PDB entry 3NK6 | X-ray diffraction, 2.00 A resolution | chains A and B

Chain A (and B):
Protein: 23S rRNA methyltransferase
Source organism: Streptomyces actuosus
Notes: EC 2.1.1.-; chain B of this document is another copy of the same molecule, construct and numbering; everything in this record applies to it too
Reference sequence: P52391 (NHS_STRAS); numbering as in UniProt (aligned over 1-274)
Chain sequence (277 residues; row label = number of the first residue in the row; numbers below 1 keep their minus sign (Ser-2 is residue -2)):
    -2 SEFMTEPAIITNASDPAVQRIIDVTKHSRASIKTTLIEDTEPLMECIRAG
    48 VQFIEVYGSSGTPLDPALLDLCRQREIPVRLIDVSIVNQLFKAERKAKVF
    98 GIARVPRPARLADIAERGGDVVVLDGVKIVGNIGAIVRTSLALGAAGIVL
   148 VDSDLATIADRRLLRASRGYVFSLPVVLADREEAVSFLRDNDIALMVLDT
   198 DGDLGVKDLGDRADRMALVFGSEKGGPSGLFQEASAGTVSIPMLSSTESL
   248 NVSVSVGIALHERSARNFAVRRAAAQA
Disordered / not traced: -2 to 1, 26-29, 89-93 (chain B: -2 to 5, 24-26, 89-93, 221, 272-274)
Sequence notes: expression tag (-2 to 0)
UniProt features mapped onto this chain:
  - binding site (S-adenosyl-L-methionine): Arg165, Leu195, Gly218 to Glu220, Ile238 to Met240, Leu247 to Ser252
  - mutagenesis: Glu35 (E35A: Loss of activity), Asp36 (D36A: Significantly decreases activity), Phe88 (F88A: Significantly decreases activity), Glu91 (E91A: Significantly decreases activity), Arg92 (R92A: Loss of activity), Arg135 (R135A: Loss of activity), Arg165 (R165A: Significantly decreases activity), Ser219 (S219A: Slightly decreases activity), Glu220 (E220Q: Significantly decreases activity)

How chain A and chain B interact:
Contacting residue pairs (46; chain A residue first):
  Arg135(A) - Ser246(B)  hydrogen bond
  Arg135(A) - Leu247(B)
  Arg135(A) - Asn248(B)
  Thr136(A) - Leu247(B)
  Thr136(A) - Val251(B)
  Leu138(A) - Leu241(B)
  Leu138(A) - Glu245(B)
  Ala139(A) - Met240(B)
  Ala139(A) - Leu241(B)  hydrogen bond (backbone-backbone)
  Ala139(A) - Glu245(B)
  Leu140(A) - Pro239(B)
  Tyr167(A) - Glu245(B)
  Val203(A) - His258(B)
  Lys204(A) - His258(B)
  Pro239(A) - Leu140(B)
  Pro239(A) - Phe265(B)
  Met240(A) - Ala139(B)
  Met240(A) - Phe265(B)
  Met240(A) - Arg269(B)
  Leu241(A) - Leu138(B)
  Leu241(A) - Ala139(B)  hydrogen bond (backbone-backbone)
  Leu241(A) - Phe265(B)
  Leu241(A) - Arg269(B)  hydrogen bond (backbone-side chain)
  Glu245(A) - Ala139(B)
  Ser246(A) - Arg135(B)  hydrogen bond
  Leu247(A) - Arg135(B)
  Leu247(A) - Thr136(B)
  Leu247(A) - Ala139(B)  hydrophobic
  Asn248(A) - Arg135(B)
  Ser250(A) - Val251(B)
  Val251(A) - Thr136(B)
  Val251(A) - Ser250(B)
  Val251(A) - Gly254(B)
  Gly254(A) - Val251(B)
  Gly254(A) - Ile255(B)
  Ile255(A) - Gly254(B)
  Ile255(A) - His258(B)
  His258(A) - Val203(B)
  His258(A) - Lys204(B)
  His258(A) - Ile255(B)
  His258(A) - Glu259(B)  salt bridge
  Glu259(A) - His258(B)  salt bridge
  Phe265(A) - Pro239(B)
  Phe265(A) - Met240(B)  hydrophobic
  Phe265(A) - Leu241(B)  hydrophobic
  Arg268(A) - Leu241(B)
Also at the interface, not in a pair above, chain A (27 interface residues in all): Ala132, Gly141, Ile238, Thr244
Also at the interface, not in a pair above, chain B (26 interface residues in all): Ala132, Tyr167, Ile238, Thr244

Overview:
27 residues of chain A face 26 of chain B across their interface; the contacts include 5 hydrogen bonds and 2
salt bridges. Polar contacts include His258(A)-Glu259(B), Arg135(A)-Ser246(B) and Leu241(A)-Arg269(B). From
UniProt: 14 S-adenosyl-L-methionine-binding residues and 9 mutagenesis sites on chain A.
Both chains are 23S rRNA methyltransferase (Streptomyces actuosus). Entry 3NK6 (Structure of the
Nosiheptide-resistance methyltransferase) was determined by X-ray diffraction, deposited together with 3NK7.
